Entry 9DQ5 (X-ray diffraction, 3.10 A resolution); this record covers chains H and L of the 3 polymer chains in the assembly.

== Chain H ==
Protein: 9D9 heavy chain
From: Homo sapiens
Notes: fragment: Fab heavy chain with hexahistidine tag
Amino-acid sequence (228 residues; numbered 1 to 228; the number before each row is that of its first residue):
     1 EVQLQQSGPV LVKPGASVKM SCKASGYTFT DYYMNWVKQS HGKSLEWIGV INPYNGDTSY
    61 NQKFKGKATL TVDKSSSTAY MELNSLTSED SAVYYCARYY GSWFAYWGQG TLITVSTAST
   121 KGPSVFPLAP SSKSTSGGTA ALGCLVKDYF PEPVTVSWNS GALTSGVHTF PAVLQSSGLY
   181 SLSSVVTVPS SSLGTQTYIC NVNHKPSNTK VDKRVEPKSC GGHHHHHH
Disordered / not traced: 133-136, 218-228
Disulfides: C22-C96, C144-C200

== Chain L ==
Protein: 9D9 light chain
From: Homo sapiens
Notes: fragment: Fab light chain with hexahistidine tag
Amino-acid sequence (219 residues; each row starts with the number of its first residue):
     1 DVLMTQTPLS LPVSLGDQAS ISCRSSQSIV HSNGNTYLEW YLQKPGQSPK LLIYKVSNRF
    61 SGVPDRFSGS GSGTDFTLKI SRVEAEDLGV YYCFQGSHVP YTFGGGTKLE IKRTVAAPSV
   121 FIFPPSDEQL KSGTASVVCL LNNFYPREAK VQWKVDNALQ SGNSQESVTE QDSKDSTYSL
   181 SSTLTLSKAD YEKHKVYACE VTHQGLSSPV TKSFNRGEC
Disordered / not traced: 219
Disulfides: C23-C93, C139-C199

== Chain H / chain L interface ==
Contacting residue pairs - 57 pairs, chain H then chain L:
  Q39(H) with Q43(L), hydrogen bond
  K43(H) with Y92(L), hydrogen bond (backbone-side chain)
  L45(H) with P49(L), hydrophobic; Y92(L), hydrophobic; F103(L)
  E46(H) with F103(L)
  W47(H) with Y101(L)
  N61(H) with P100(L)
  Y95(H) with Q43(L); Q47(L); S48(L); P49(L)
  G101(H) with Y54(L)
  S102(H) with E39(L); L51(L); Y54(L)
  W103(H) with E39(L), hydrogen bond (backbone-side chain); F94(L); G96(L), hydrogen bond (side chain-backbone); Y101(L), hydrophobic
  F104(H) with Y41(L), hydrogen bond (backbone-side chain); L51(L); F94(L), hydrophobic; F103(L), hydrophobic
  A105(H) with L51(L), hydrophobic; F60(L), hydrophobic
  W107(H) with S48(L); P49(L)
  G108(H) with S48(L)
  F126(H) with S126(L); Q129(L)
  P127(H) with S126(L); E128(L)
  L128(H) with F123(L)
  A129(H) with F123(L)
  A141(H) with F121(L), hydrophobic; F123(L), hydrophobic
  L142(H) with F123(L)
  H168(H) with N142(L), hydrogen bond; N143(L), hydrogen bond; T169(L); S179(L), hydrogen bond
  F170(H) with L140(L), hydrophobic; S167(L); T169(L); S179(L); L180(L); S181(L)
  P171(H) with S167(L), hydrogen bond (backbone-side chain); V168(L)
  V173(H) with Q165(L); E166(L)
  L174(H) with Q165(L)
  Q175(H) with Q165(L); T185(L)
  V185(H) with L140(L), hydrophobic
  T187(H) with N142(L)
Also at the interface, not in a pair above, chain H (35 interface residues in all): V37, S44, Y60, Y100, Y106, V125, G143
Also at the interface, not in a pair above, chain L (37 interface residues in all): K50, V99, G105, S132, D172

== In short ==
35 residues of chain H face 37 of chain L across their interface, with 9 hydrogen bonds. Polar pairs include
Q39(H)-Q43(L), K43(H)-Y92(L) and W103(H)-E39(L).
Chain H is 9D9 heavy chain and chain L is 9D9 light chain, both from Homo sapiens; the structure, Crystal
structure of Anti-CTLA-4 Fab (9D9) in complex with mouse CTLA-4, was determined by X-ray diffraction.
